PDB entry 6S8B | electron microscopy, 2.41 A resolution | chains I and U of the 35 polymer chains in the assembly

# Chain I
Name: CRISPR-associated RAMP protein, Cmr6 family
From: Sulfolobus islandicus (strain REY15A)
Reference sequence: F0NDX3 (F0NDX3_SULIR); numbering as in UniProt (aligned over 1-283)
Sequence (296 residues; row label = number of the first residue in the row):
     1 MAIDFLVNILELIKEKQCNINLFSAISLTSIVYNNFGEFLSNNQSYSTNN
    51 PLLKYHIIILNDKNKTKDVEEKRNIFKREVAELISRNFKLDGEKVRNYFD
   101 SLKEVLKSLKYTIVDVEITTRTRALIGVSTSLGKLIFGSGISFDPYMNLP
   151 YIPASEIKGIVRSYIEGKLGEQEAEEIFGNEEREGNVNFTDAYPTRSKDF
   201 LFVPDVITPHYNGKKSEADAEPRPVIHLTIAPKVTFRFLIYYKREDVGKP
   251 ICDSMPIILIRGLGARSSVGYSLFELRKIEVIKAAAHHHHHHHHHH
Unresolved in the structure: 1, 286-296
Sequence notes: expression tag (284-296)

# Chain U
Molecule: Cognate target RNA
From: Sulfolobus islandicus REY15A
Sequence (46 nucleotides; numbered 1 to 46; the number before each row is that of its first residue):
     1 UGUUAAGUCUGGUUUCCCUCCAGGGUAUCUAAGCUUUGAAAAAAAA
Unresolved in the structure: 1, 46

# How chain I and chain U interact
Residue-residue contacts (17):
  Tyr33(I) - G12(U)  phosphate contact
  Asn74(I) - G11(U)  hydrogen bond to the sugar
  Lys77(I) - G11(U)  sugar contact
  Lys77(I) - G12(U)  salt bridge to the phosphate
  Gly138(I) - G12(U)  base contact
  Glu181(I) - C20(U)  hydrogen bond to the sugar
  Pro209(I) - G12(U)  base contact
  Glu221(I) - U10(U)  hydrogen bond to the sugar
  Pro222(I) - U10(U)  hydrogen bond to the sugar
  Arg223(I) - U10(U)  sugar contact
  Arg223(I) - G11(U)  sugar contact
  Arg223(I) - G12(U)  phosphate contact
  Arg223(I) - U13(U)  hydrogen bond to the sugar
  Pro224(I) - U10(U)  base contact
  Pro224(I) - G11(U)  sugar contact
  Val225(I) - G12(U)  sugar contact
  Arg266(I) - G12(U)  base contact
Other interface residues (no listed pair), chain I (16 interface residues in all): Lys67, Phe137, Ile207, Asn212
Other interface residues (no listed pair), chain U (6 interface residues in all): C9

# Overview
16 residues of chain I and 6 residues of chain U are in contact, with 5 hydrogen bonds and 1 salt bridge.
Among the polar pairs are Asn74(I)-G11(U), Glu181(I)-C20(U) and Glu221(I)-U10(U).
Here chain I is CRISPR-associated RAMP protein, Cmr6 family (Sulfolobus islandicus (strain REY15A)) and chain
U is Cognate target RNA (Sulfolobus islandicus REY15A). Entry 6S8B (Cryo-EM structure of the Type III-B
Cmr-beta bound to cognate target RNA and AMPPnP, state 1) was determined by electron microscopy, deposited
together with 6S6B, 6S8E, 6S91, 6SH8, 6SHB and 6SIC.
